PDB entry 2IUV | X-ray diffraction, 1.55 A resolution | chains A and B of the 4 polymer chains in the assembly

[Chain A (and B)]
Name: Aromatic amine dehydrogenase alpha subunit
Organism: Alcaligenes faecalis
Notes: EC 1.4.99.4; chain B of this document is another copy of the same molecule, construct and numbering; everything in this record applies to it too
Chain sequence (361 residues; numbered 73 to 433; the number before each row is that of its first residue):
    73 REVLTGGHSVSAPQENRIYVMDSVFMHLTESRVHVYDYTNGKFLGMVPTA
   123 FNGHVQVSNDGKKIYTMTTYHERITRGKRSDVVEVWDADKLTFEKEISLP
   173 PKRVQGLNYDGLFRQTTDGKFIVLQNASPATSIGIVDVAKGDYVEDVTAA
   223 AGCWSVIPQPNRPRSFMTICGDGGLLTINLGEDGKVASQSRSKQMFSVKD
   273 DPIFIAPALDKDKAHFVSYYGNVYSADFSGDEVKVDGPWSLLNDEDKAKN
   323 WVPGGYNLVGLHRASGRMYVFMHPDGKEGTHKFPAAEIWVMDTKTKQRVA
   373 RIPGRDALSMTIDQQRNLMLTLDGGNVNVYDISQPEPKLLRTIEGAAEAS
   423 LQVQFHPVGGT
Not modelled in the structure: 432-433 (chain B: 431-433)
Disulfide bonds: Cys225-Cys242

[Interface between chain A and chain B]
Pairs across the interface (32; chain A residue first):
  Val96(A) - His99(B)
  Met98(A) - Glu102(B)
  His99(A) - Val96(B)
  His99(A) - Glu102(B)  salt bridge
  His99(A) - Arg104(B)
  His99(A) - Glu420(B)  salt bridge
  Leu100(A) - Glu102(B)  hydrogen bond (backbone-side chain)
  Thr101(A) - Glu102(B)  hydrogen bond
  Glu102(A) - Met98(B)
  Glu102(A) - His99(B)  salt bridge
  Glu102(A) - Leu100(B)  hydrogen bond (side chain-backbone)
  Glu102(A) - Thr101(B)  hydrogen bond
  Arg104(A) - His99(B)
  Pro120(A) - Thr147(B)
  Ala122(A) - Ile146(B)  hydrophobic
  Tyr142(A) - Arg145(B)
  Tyr142(A) - Ile146(B)  hydrophobic
  Arg145(A) - Tyr142(B)
  Arg145(A) - Ser152(B)
  Arg145(A) - Glu168(B)  salt bridge
  Ile146(A) - Ala122(B)  hydrophobic
  Ile146(A) - Tyr142(B)  hydrophobic
  Thr147(A) - Pro120(B)
  Arg148(A) - Glu156(B)  salt bridge
  Arg148(A) - Phe165(B)
  Arg148(A) - Glu168(B)  salt bridge
  Ser152(A) - Arg145(B)
  Glu156(A) - Arg148(B)  salt bridge
  Phe165(A) - Arg148(B)
  Glu168(A) - Arg145(B)  salt bridge
  Glu168(A) - Arg148(B)  salt bridge
  Glu420(A) - His99(B)  salt bridge

[Overview]
The chain A/chain B interface involves 19 residues from each chain, with 4 hydrogen bonds and 10 salt bridges.
Polar pairs include His99(A)-Glu102(B), His99(A)-Glu420(B) and Arg145(A)-Glu168(B).
Chain A and chain B are both Aromatic amine dehydrogenase alpha subunit (Alcaligenes faecalis); the structure,
Crystal structure of N-quinol form of aromatic amine dehydrogenase (aadh) from alcaligenes faecalis, form B,
was determined by X-ray diffraction together with 2HXC, 2IUP, 2IUQ and 2IUR from the same study.
